8BFU - chain A; structure by X-ray diffraction, 2.41 A resolution.

# Chain A
Molecule: Phosphatidylinositol 4,5-bisphosphate 3-kinase catalytic subunit alpha isoform
Source organism: Homo sapiens
Notes: EC 2.7.1.137, 2.7.1.153, 2.7.11.1
Reference sequence: P42336 (PK3CA_HUMAN); numbering as in UniProt (aligned over 105-1048)
Chain sequence (946 residues; each row starts with the number of its first residue):
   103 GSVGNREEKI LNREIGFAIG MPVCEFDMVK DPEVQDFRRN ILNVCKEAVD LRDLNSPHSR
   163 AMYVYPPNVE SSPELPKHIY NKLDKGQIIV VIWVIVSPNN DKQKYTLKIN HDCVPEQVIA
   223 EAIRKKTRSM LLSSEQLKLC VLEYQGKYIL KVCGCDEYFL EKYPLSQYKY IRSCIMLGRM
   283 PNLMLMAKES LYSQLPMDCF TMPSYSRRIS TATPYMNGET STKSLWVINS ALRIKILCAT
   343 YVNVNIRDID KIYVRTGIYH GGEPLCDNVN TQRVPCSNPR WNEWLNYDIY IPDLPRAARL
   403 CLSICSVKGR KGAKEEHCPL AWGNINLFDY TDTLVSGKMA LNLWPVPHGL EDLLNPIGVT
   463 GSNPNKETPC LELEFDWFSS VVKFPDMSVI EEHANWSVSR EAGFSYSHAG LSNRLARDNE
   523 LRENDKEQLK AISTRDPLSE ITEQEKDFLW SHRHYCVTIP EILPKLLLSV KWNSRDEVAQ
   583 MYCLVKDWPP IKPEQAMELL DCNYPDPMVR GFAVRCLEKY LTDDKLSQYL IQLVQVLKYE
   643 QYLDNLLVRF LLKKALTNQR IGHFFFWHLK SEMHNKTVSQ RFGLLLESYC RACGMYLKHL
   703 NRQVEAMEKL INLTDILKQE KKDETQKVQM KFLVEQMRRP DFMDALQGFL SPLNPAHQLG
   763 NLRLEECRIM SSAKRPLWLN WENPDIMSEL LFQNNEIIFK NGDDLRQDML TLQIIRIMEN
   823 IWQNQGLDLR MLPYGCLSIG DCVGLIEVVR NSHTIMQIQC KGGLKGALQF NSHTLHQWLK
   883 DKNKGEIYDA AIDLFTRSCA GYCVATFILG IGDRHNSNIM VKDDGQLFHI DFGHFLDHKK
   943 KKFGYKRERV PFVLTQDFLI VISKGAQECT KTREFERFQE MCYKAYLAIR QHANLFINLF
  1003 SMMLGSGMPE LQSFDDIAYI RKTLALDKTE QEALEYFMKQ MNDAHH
Disordered / not traced: 103-106, 232-247, 311-323, 410-418, 863-872, 940-951, 1047-1048
Sequence notes: expression tag (103-104)
Curated features (UniProtKB/Swiss-Prot):
  - region: I771 to R777 (G-loop), G912 to N920 (Catalytic loop), H931 to T957 (Activation loop)
  - site: K776 (Implicated in the recognition of ATP as well as PIP2. Also crucial for autophosphorylation of the p85alpha subunit)
  - natural variant: G106 (G106V: In CRC), I112 (I112N: In MCAP), R115 (R115P: In CLAPO and MADAC; uncertain significance), G118 (G118D: In CWS5), E135 (E135K: In CWS5), E218 (E218K: In CWS5), Y343 (Y343C: Found in a cancer sample; uncertain significance), V356 (V356I: In CWS5), G364 (G364R: In MCAP), E365 (E365K: In MCAP), C378 (C378Y: In MCAP), R382 (R382K: In CWS5), 14 further natural variant entries in UniProt
What the authors report for this chain:
  - conformationally variable residues (order/disorder transition): H940 to F954
  - allosteric site: F1002 to F1016
  - catalytic residues: K776, H917, H936, K942, R949 (citing earlier work)
  - mutagenesis - D603A, D603K, L1006R, F1016S: unchanged catalytic activity on pY
  - disease-associated variants - E542K, E545K: increased catalytic activity on p85alpha-nSH2 domain (citing earlier work)

# Summary
From the paper: catalytic residues K776, H917 and H936 among others; E542K and E545K increase catalytic
activity on p85alpha-nSH2 domain; 6 substitutions were tested in all.
Chain A is Phosphatidylinositol 4,5-bisphosphate 3-kinase catalytic subunit alpha isoform (Homo sapiens); the
structure, Crystal structure of the apo p110alpha catalytic subunit from homo sapiens, was determined by X-ray
diffraction (same publication as 8OW2).
